Entry 4E2Q (X-ray diffraction, 2.50 A resolution); this record covers chains A and C of the 8 polymer chains in the assembly.

== Chain A (and C) ==
Name: Ureidoglycine aminohydrolase
Source organism: Arabidopsis thaliana
Notes: EC 3.5.3.-; chain C of this document is another copy of the same molecule, construct and numbering; everything in this record applies to it too
Reference sequence: Q8GXV5 (Q8GXV5_ARATH); residues 36-298 here = UniProt positions 36-298
Chain sequence (266 residues; row label = number of the first residue in the row):
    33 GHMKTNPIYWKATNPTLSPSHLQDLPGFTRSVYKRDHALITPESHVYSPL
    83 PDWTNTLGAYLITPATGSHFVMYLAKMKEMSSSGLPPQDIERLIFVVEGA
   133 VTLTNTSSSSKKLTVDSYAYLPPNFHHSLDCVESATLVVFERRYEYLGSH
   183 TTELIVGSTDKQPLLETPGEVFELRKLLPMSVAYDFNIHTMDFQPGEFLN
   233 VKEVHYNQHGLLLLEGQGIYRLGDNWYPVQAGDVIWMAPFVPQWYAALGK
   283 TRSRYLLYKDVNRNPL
Unresolved in the structure: 33-38, 138-139
Construct notes: expression tag (33-35)
UniProt features mapped onto this chain:
  - binding site (Mn(2+)): Glu235, His237, His241, Gln275
  - binding site (substrate): Glu235, Gln275, Tyr287, Lys291
  - mutagenesis: His221 (H221A: Decreased activity), Glu235 (E235A: Loss of manganese binding and loss of activity; E235Q: No effect on manganese binding, but loss of activity), His237 (H237A: Loss of activity), His241 (H241A: Loss of activity), Tyr252 (Y252F: No effect on the affinity for the substrate, but decreased activity), Gln275 (Q275A: Loss of activity), Tyr287 (Y287A/F: Loss of activity), Lys291 (K291A: Loss of activity; K291R: Increased affinity for the substrate, but decreased activity)
Bound ions: Mn2+: Glu235, His237, His241, Gln275
From the paper describing this entry:
  - Mn2+ coordination: Glu235, His237, His241, Gln275
  - self-association interface (contacts with another copy of this molecule); pairs are residue here / residue on that copy: Gly228-Gly281 (backbone contact), Phe230, Ile251, Trp258, Trp276, Ala278, Ala279, Leu280
  - mutagenesis - E235A, E235Q, H237A, H241A, Q275A, Y287A, Y287F, K291A: abolished catalytic activity
  - mutagenesis - E235Q: unchanged binding to Mn2+
  - mutagenesis - H221A, Y252F (10-fold), K291R: decreased catalytic activity
  - catalytic residues: Glu235, Tyr287 (proposed by the authors, not directly observed)
  - catalytic residues: Lys291

== Chain A / chain C interface ==
Residue-residue contacts (40):
  Lys43(A) - Asp56(C)  salt bridge
  Thr48(A) - His53(C)
  Thr48(A) - Gln55(C)
  Thr48(A) - Asp56(C)  hydrogen bond
  Leu49(A) - Leu49(C)  hydrophobic
  Leu49(A) - His53(C)
  Leu49(A) - Leu54(C)  hydrophobic
  Leu49(A) - Leu57(C)  hydrophobic
  His53(A) - Thr48(C)
  His53(A) - Leu49(C)
  His53(A) - His53(C)  hydrogen bond
  Leu54(A) - Leu49(C)  hydrophobic
  Asp56(A) - Lys43(C)  salt bridge
  Asp56(A) - Thr48(C)  hydrogen bond
  Asp56(A) - Gln249(C)  hydrogen bond
  Asp56(A) - Val261(C)
  Asp56(A) - Gln262(C)
  Leu57(A) - Leu49(C)  hydrophobic
  Leu57(A) - Arg62(C)
  Leu57(A) - Pro260(C)
  Leu57(A) - Val261(C)
  Leu57(A) - Gln262(C)
  Pro58(A) - Ile251(C)
  Pro58(A) - Pro260(C)
  Pro58(A) - Leu280(C)  hydrophobic
  Phe60(A) - Phe60(C)  hydrophobic
  Phe60(A) - Arg62(C)
  Arg62(A) - Leu57(C)
  Arg62(A) - Phe60(C)
  Gln249(A) - Asp56(C)  hydrogen bond
  Gln249(A) - Pro58(C)
  Ile251(A) - Pro58(C)
  Pro260(A) - Leu57(C)
  Pro260(A) - Pro58(C)
  Pro260(A) - Phe60(C)
  Val261(A) - Asp56(C)
  Val261(A) - Leu57(C)
  Gln262(A) - Asp56(C)
  Gln262(A) - Leu57(C)
  Leu280(A) - Pro58(C)  hydrophobic
Other interface residues (no listed pair), chain A (21 interface residues in all): Ser52, Gln55, Gly59, Gly250, Asp265
Other interface residues (no listed pair), chain C (20 interface residues in all): Ser52, Gly59, Gly250

== In short ==
Chain A and chain C form an interface of 21 and 20 residues respectively, with 5 hydrogen bonds and 2 salt
bridges. Among the polar pairs are Lys43(A)-Asp56(C), Thr48(A)-Asp56(C) and His53(A)-His53(C). The paper
reports catalytic residues Glu235(A), Tyr287(A) and Lys291(A); E235A, E235Q and H237A of chain A, among
others, abolish catalytic activity; 11 substitutions were tested in all.
Both chains are Ureidoglycine aminohydrolase (Arabidopsis thaliana). Entry 4E2Q (Crystal Structure of
(S)-Ureidoglycine Aminohydrolase from Arabidopsis thaliana) was determined by X-ray diffraction (same
publication as 4E2S).
